Entry 8U82 (electron microscopy, 3.84 A resolution); this record covers chains B5 and K5 of the 20 polymer chains in the assembly.

== Chain B5 ==
Molecule: Guanine nucleotide-binding protein G(I)/G(S)/G(T) subunit beta-1
Organism: Homo sapiens
UniProtKB: P62873 (GBB1_HUMAN); residues 1-340 here = UniProt positions 1-340
Sequence (340 residues; numbered 1 to 340; the number before each row is that of its first residue):
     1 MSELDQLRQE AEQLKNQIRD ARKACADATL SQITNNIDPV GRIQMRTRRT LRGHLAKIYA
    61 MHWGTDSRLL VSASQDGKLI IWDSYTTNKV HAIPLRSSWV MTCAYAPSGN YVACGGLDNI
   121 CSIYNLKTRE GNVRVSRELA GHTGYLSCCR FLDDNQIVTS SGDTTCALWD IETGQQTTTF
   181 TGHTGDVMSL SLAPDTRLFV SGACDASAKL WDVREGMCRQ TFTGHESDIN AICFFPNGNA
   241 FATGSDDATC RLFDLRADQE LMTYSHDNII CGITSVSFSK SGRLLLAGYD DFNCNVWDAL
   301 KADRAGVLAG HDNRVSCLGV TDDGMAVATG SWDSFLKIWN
Not modelled in the structure: 1
UniProt features mapped onto this chain:
  - modified residue: Ser2 (N-acetylserine), His266 (Phosphohistidine)
Reported in the primary citation:
  - mutagenesis - K78E, K89E, A92D: abolished catalytic activity (ubiquitylation activity)
  - post-translational modification sites: Lys23
  - mutagenesis - K78E, K89E, A92D: abolished catalytic activity with BTB/POZ domain-containing protein KCTD5 (chain K5)

== Chain K5 ==
Molecule: BTB/POZ domain-containing protein KCTD5
Organism: Homo sapiens
UniProtKB: Q9NXV2 (KCTD5_HUMAN); residues 1-234 here = UniProt positions 1-234
Sequence (234 residues; row label = number of the first residue in the row):
     1 MAENHCELLS PARGGIGAGL GGGLCRRCSA GLGALAQRPG SVSKWVRLNV GGTYFLTTRQ
    61 TLCRDPKSFL YRLCQADPDL DSDKDETGAY LIDRDPTYFG PVLNYLRHGK LVINKDLAEE
   121 GVLEEAEFYN ITSLIKLVKD KIRERDSKTS QVPVKHVYRV LQCQEEELTQ MVSTMSDGWK
   181 FEQLVSIGSS YNYGNEDQAE FLCVVSKELH NTPYGTASEP SEKAKILQER GSRM
Not modelled in the structure: 1-39, 234
UniProt features mapped onto this chain:
  - modified residue: Ala2 (N-acetylalanine), Ser10 (Phosphoserine)
Reported in the primary citation:
  - mutagenesis - F128A, L161R: abolished catalytic activity (ubiquitylation activity)
  - mutagenesis - L209*: decreased catalytic activity (activity)
  - mutagenesis - F128A: unchanged binding to Gbeta 
  - mutagenesis - L161R: abolished catalytic activity with Guanine nucleotide-binding protein G(I)/G(S)/G(T) subunit beta-1 (chain B5)
  - mutagenesis - L209* (10-fold): decreased binding to Guanine nucleotide-binding protein G(I)/G(S)/G(T) subunit beta-1 (chain B5)
  - mutagenesis - L209*: decreased catalytic activity with Guanine nucleotide-binding protein G(I)/G(S)/G(T) subunit beta-1 (chain B5)

== How chain B5 and chain K5 interact ==
Residue-residue contacts (49):
  Arg52(B5) - Tyr191(K5)
  Gly53(B5) - Gln162(K5)
  Gly53(B5) - Gln198(K5)
  Leu55(B5) - Gln162(K5)
  Lys57(B5) - Gly231(K5)
  Asp76(B5) - Arg159(K5)  hydrogen bond (backbone-side chain)
  Gly77(B5) - Arg159(K5)  hydrogen bond (backbone-side chain)
  Lys78(B5) - Val160(K5)
  Thr87(B5) - Glu167(K5)
  Thr87(B5) - Gln198(K5)  hydrogen bond (backbone-side chain)
  Asn88(B5) - Glu167(K5)
  Lys89(B5) - Gln162(K5)  hydrogen bond (side chain-backbone)
  Lys89(B5) - Glu167(K5)  hydrogen bond (backbone-side chain)
  Lys89(B5) - Gln198(K5)
  Val90(B5) - Gln170(K5)  hydrogen bond (backbone-side chain)
  Ala92(B5) - Leu161(K5)
  Ile93(B5) - Ser176(K5)
  Pro94(B5) - Arg159(K5)
  Pro94(B5) - Ser176(K5)
  Pro94(B5) - Trp179(K5)  hydrophobic
  Leu95(B5) - Arg159(K5)  hydrogen bond (backbone-side chain)
  Leu95(B5) - Trp179(K5)
  Arg96(B5) - Val157(K5)
  Arg96(B5) - Arg159(K5)
  Arg96(B5) - Trp179(K5)
  Arg96(B5) - Leu209(K5)
  Ser97(B5) - Arg159(K5)
  Ser98(B5) - Arg159(K5)
  Trp99(B5) - Leu227(K5)
  Trp99(B5) - Gln228(K5)
  Leu117(B5) - Gln228(K5)
  Asn119(B5) - Glu219(K5)
  Gly131(B5) - Thr174(K5)
  Asn132(B5) - Ser173(K5)
  Asn132(B5) - Thr174(K5)
  Asn132(B5) - Met175(K5)  hydrogen bond (side chain-backbone)
  Asn132(B5) - Asp177(K5)  hydrogen bond
  Val133(B5) - Ser176(K5)
  Val133(B5) - Asp177(K5)
  Tyr145(B5) - Ser221(K5)
  Tyr145(B5) - Lys223(K5)
  Tyr145(B5) - Leu227(K5)
  Asp186(B5) - Glu222(K5)
  Asp186(B5) - Lys223(K5)
  Cys204(B5) - Lys223(K5)  hydrogen bond
  Asp228(B5) - Lys223(K5)  salt bridge
  Arg314(B5) - Arg230(K5)
  Trp332(B5) - Arg230(K5)
  Trp332(B5) - Gly231(K5)
Also at the interface, not in a pair above, chain B5 (34 interface residues in all): Tyr59, Gln75, His91, Met188
Also at the interface, not in a pair above, chain K5 (32 interface residues in all): Cys163, Met171, Leu202, Val205, Lys207, Ala224, Ser232, Arg233
Interface features reported in the paper:
  - hot spots on chain B5 (mutagenesis) - K78E, K89E, A92D: abolished binding to BTB/POZ domain-containing protein KCTD5 (chain K5)
  - hot spots on chain K5 (mutagenesis) - L161R: abolished binding to Guanine nucleotide-binding protein G(I)/G(S)/G(T) subunit beta-1 (chain B5)

== Summary ==
34 residues of chain B5 and 32 residues of chain K5 are in contact; the contacts include 10 hydrogen bonds and
1 salt bridge. Polar pairs include Asp228(B5)-Lys223(K5), Asp76(B5)-Arg159(K5) and Gly77(B5)-Arg159(K5). The
paper reports that K78E, K89E and A92D of chain B5 abolish catalytic activity (ubiquitylation activity); a
modification site at Lys23(B5); 6 substitutions were tested in all.
Here chain B5 is Guanine nucleotide-binding protein G(I)/G(S)/G(T) subunit beta-1 and chain K5 is BTB/POZ
domain-containing protein KCTD5, both from Homo sapiens. Entry 8U82 (KCTD5/Cullin3/Gbeta1gamma2 Complex: State
B From Composite RELION Multi-body Refinement Map) was determined by electron microscopy together with 8U7Z,
8U80, 8U81, 8U83 and 8U84 from the same study.
